7JK5 - chains A and I of the 8 polymer chains in the assembly; structure by electron microscopy, 3.90 A resolution.

[Chain A]
Molecule: Origin recognition complex subunit 1
Source organism: Drosophila melanogaster
Reference sequence: O16810 (ORC1_DROME); residue numbers follow UniProt; this construct covers 440-924
Chain sequence (488 residues; row label = number of the first residue in the row):
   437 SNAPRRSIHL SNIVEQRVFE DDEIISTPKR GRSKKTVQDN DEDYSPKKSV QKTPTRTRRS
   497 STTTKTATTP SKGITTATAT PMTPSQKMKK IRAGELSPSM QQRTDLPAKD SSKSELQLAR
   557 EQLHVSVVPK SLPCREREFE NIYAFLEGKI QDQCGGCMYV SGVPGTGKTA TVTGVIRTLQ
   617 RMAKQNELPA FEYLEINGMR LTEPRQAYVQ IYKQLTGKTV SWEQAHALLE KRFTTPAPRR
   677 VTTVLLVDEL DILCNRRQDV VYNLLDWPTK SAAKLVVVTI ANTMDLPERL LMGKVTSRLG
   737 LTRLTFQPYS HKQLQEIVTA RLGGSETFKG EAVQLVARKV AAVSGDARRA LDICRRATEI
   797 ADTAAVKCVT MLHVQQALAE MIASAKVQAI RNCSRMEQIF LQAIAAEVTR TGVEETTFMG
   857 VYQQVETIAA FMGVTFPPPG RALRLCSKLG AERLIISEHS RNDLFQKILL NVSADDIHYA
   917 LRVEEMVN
Not modelled in the structure: 437-518, 728-738, 920-924
Sequence notes: expression tag (437-439)
UniProt features mapped onto this chain:
  - binding site (ATP): Val564, Gly598 to Ala606, Glu685, Asn718, Arg784
  - binding site (Mg(2+)): Asp684, Glu685
  - modified residue: Ser533 (Phosphoserine)
Ion coordination: Mg2+: Thr605 (together with ATP)
Residues lining bound ligands: ATP (adenosine-5'-triphosphate): Val561, Pro565, Leu568, Pro569, Arg571, Pro600, Gly601, Thr602, Gly603, Lys604, Thr605, Ala606, Glu685, Asn718, Tyr745, Ile753, Arg757, Ala783, Arg784, Leu787
What the authors report for this chain:
  - binding site for the 60-nt DNA strand: Arg692
  - mutagenesis - S657A/Q660A: unchanged binding to DNA
  - catalytic residues: Asp684
  - mutagenesis - D684A: abolished catalytic activity on ATP

[Chain I]
Molecule: 60-nt DNA strand
Sequence (60 nucleotides; numbered 20 to 79; the number before each row is that of its first residue):
    20 CCTGCAGGCC TTTTGAAAAG CAAGCATAAA AGATCTAAAC ATAAAATCTG TAAAATAACA
Not modelled in the structure: 20-35, 68-79

[Chain A / chain I interface]
Residue-residue contacts - 7 pairs, chain A then chain I:
  Met524(A) with DA63(I), phosphate contact
  Lys525(A) with DA64(I), salt bridge to the phosphate
  Arg528(A) with DA63(I), salt bridge to the phosphate
  Asn691(A) with DT55(I), phosphate contact
  Arg692(A) with DC54(I), sugar contact; DT55(I), hydrogen bond to the phosphate
  Arg693(A) with DA56(I), salt bridge to the phosphate
Interface residues without a listed pair, chain I (6 interface residues in all): DT53

[Overview]
Chain A and chain I each contribute 6 residues to their interface, with 1 hydrogen bond and 3 salt bridges.
Polar pairs include Arg692(A)-DT55(I), Lys525(A)-DA64(I) and Arg528(A)-DA63(I). Ligands of chain A: ATP. The
paper reports the catalytic residue Asp684(A); D684A of chain A abolishes catalytic activity on ATP.
Chain A is Origin recognition complex subunit 1 (Drosophila melanogaster) and chain I is a 60-nt DNA strand;
the structure, Structure of Drosophila ORC bound to DNA, was determined by electron microscopy, deposited
together with 7JGR, 7JGS, 7JK2, 7JK3, 7JK4 and 7JK6.
